6JXR - chains d and e of the 8 polymer chains in the assembly; structure by electron microscopy, 3.70 A resolution.

Chain d:
Molecule: T-cell surface glycoprotein CD3 delta chain
Source organism: Homo sapiens
UniProtKB: P04234 (CD3D_HUMAN); residue numbers follow UniProt; this construct covers 1-171
Sequence (171 residues; each row starts with the number of its first residue):
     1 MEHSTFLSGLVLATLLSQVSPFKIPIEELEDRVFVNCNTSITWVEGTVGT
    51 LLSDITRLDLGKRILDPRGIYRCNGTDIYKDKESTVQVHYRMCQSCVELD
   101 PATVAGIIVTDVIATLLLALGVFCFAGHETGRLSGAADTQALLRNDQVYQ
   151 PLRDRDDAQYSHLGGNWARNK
Disordered / not traced: 1-21, 130-171
UniProt features mapped onto this chain:
  - modified residue (Phosphotyrosine): Tyr149, Tyr160
  - glycosylation (N-linked (GlcNAc...) asparagine): Asn38, Asn74
Disulfides: Cys37-Cys73, Cys93-Cys96

Chain e:
Molecule: T-cell surface glycoprotein CD3 epsilon chain
Source organism: Homo sapiens
UniProtKB: P07766 (CD3E_HUMAN); residue numbers follow UniProt; this construct covers 1-207
Sequence (207 residues; each row starts with the number of its first residue):
     1 MQSGTHWRVLGLCLLSVGVWGQDGNEEMGGITQTPYKVSISGTTVILTCP
    51 QYPGSEILWQHNDKNIGGDEDDKNIGSDEDHLSLKEFSELEQSGYYVCYP
   101 RGSKPEDANFYLYLRARVCENCMEMDVMSVATIVIVDICITGGLLLLVYY
   151 WSKNRKAKAKPVTRGAGAGGRQRGQNKERPPPVPNPDYEPIRKGQRDLYS
   201 GLNQRRI
Disordered / not traced: 1-32, 156-207
Disulfides: Cys49-Cys98, Cys119-Cys122

How chain d and chain e interact:
Pairs across the interface (61):
  Phe22(d) - Ala108(e)
  Phe22(d) - Tyr111(e)  hydrogen bond (backbone-side chain)
  Lys23(d) - Tyr111(e)
  Ile24(d) - Tyr95(e)  hydrogen bond (backbone-side chain)
  Pro25(d) - Tyr95(e)
  Ile26(d) - Tyr95(e)  hydrogen bond (backbone-side chain)
  Glu28(d) - Tyr113(e)  hydrogen bond
  Glu28(d) - Arg115(e)  salt bridge
  Glu45(d) - Gln33(e)
  Glu45(d) - Pro35(e)
  Arg72(d) - Gln33(e)
  Glu83(d) - Asn109(e)
  Thr85(d) - Asn109(e)
  Thr85(d) - Phe110(e)
  Thr85(d) - Tyr111(e)  hydrogen bond (backbone-backbone)
  Val86(d) - Tyr111(e)
  Gln87(d) - Pro35(e)
  Gln87(d) - Tyr36(e)  hydrogen bond (side chain-backbone)
  Gln87(d) - Phe110(e)
  Gln87(d) - Tyr111(e)  hydrogen bond (backbone-backbone)
  Gln87(d) - Leu112(e)
  Gln87(d) - Tyr113(e)  hydrogen bond (backbone-backbone)
  Val88(d) - Tyr113(e)
  His89(d) - Val38(e)
  His89(d) - Leu112(e)
  His89(d) - Tyr113(e)  hydrogen bond (backbone-backbone)
  His89(d) - Leu114(e)
  His89(d) - Arg115(e)  hydrogen bond (backbone-backbone)
  Tyr90(d) - Tyr113(e)
  Tyr90(d) - Arg115(e)
  Arg91(d) - Ile40(e)
  Arg91(d) - Arg115(e)  hydrogen bond (backbone-backbone)
  Arg91(d) - Ala116(e)
  Arg91(d) - Arg117(e)  hydrogen bond (side chain-backbone)
  Met92(d) - Glu89(e)
  Met92(d) - Arg115(e)
  Met92(d) - Arg117(e)  hydrogen bond
  Cys93(d) - Arg117(e)
  Cys93(d) - Cys119(e)  hydrophobic
  Ser95(d) - Glu124(e)  hydrogen bond
  Ser95(d) - Met125(e)  hydrogen bond (backbone-backbone)
  Cys96(d) - Cys122(e)  hydrophobic
  Cys96(d) - Met123(e)
  Cys96(d) - Glu124(e)  hydrogen bond
  Val97(d) - Cys122(e)
  Val97(d) - Met123(e)  hydrogen bond (backbone-backbone)
  Glu98(d) - Asn121(e)
  Glu98(d) - Cys122(e)
  Leu99(d) - Asn121(e)  hydrogen bond (backbone-backbone)
  Leu99(d) - Met123(e)  hydrophobic
  Leu99(d) - Met125(e)  hydrophobic
  Asp111(d) - Asp137(e)
  Thr115(d) - Thr141(e)
  Leu118(d) - Leu145(e)
  Ala119(d) - Leu145(e)
  Ala119(d) - Val148(e)
  Val122(d) - Leu145(e)  hydrophobic
  Val122(d) - Val148(e)  hydrophobic
  Val122(d) - Tyr149(e)  hydrophobic
  Phe123(d) - Val148(e)
  Ala126(d) - Ser152(e)
Interface residues without a listed pair, chain d (35 interface residues in all): Arg63, Ile70, Lys82, Ser84, Asp100
Interface residues without a listed pair, chain e (32 interface residues in all): Asp63, Asp107, Asp126

Summary:
35 residues of chain d and 32 residues of chain e are in contact, with 18 hydrogen bonds and 1 salt bridge.
Polar pairs include Glu28(d)-Arg115(e), Phe22(d)-Tyr111(e) and Ile24(d)-Tyr95(e).
Chain d is T-cell surface glycoprotein CD3 delta chain and chain e is T-cell surface glycoprotein CD3 epsilon
chain, both from Homo sapiens; the structure, Structure of human T cell receptor-CD3 complex, was determined
by electron microscopy.
